PDB entry 9CTP | electron microscopy, 3.62 A resolution | chains C and D of the 7 polymer chains in the assembly

== Chain C ==
Name: Gamma-aminobutyric acid receptor subunit beta-2
Organism: Homo sapiens
Reference sequence: P47870 (GBRB2_HUMAN); residues 2-488 here correspond to UniProt positions 26-512 (UniProt number = residue number + 24)
Chain sequence (487 residues; numbered 2 to 488; the number before each row is that of its first residue):
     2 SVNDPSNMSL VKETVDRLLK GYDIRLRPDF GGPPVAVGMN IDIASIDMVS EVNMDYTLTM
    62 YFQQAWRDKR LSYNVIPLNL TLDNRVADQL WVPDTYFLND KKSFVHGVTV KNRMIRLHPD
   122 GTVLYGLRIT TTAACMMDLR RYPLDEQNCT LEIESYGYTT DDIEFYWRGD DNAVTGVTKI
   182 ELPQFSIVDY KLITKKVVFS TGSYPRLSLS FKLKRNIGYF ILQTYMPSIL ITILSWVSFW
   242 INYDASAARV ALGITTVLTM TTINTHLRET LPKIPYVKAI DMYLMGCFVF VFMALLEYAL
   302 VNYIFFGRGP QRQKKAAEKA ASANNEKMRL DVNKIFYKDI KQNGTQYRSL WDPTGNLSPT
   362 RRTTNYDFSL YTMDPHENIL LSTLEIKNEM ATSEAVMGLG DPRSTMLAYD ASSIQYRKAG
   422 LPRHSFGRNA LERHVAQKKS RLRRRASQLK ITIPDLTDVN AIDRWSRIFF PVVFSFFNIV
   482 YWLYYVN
Unresolved in the structure: 2-6, 309-458, 488
Disulfides: Cys-136/Cys-150
Covalently attached groups: N-acetylglucosamine (NAG) linked to Asn-80; glycan linked to Asn-149
UniProt features mapped onto this chain:
  - binding site (histamine): Tyr-97, Ser-156, Tyr-157, Thr-202
  - binding site (4-aminobutanoate): Tyr-157, Thr-202
  - modified residue: Tyr-417 (Phosphotyrosine)
  - glycosylation (N-linked (GlcNAc...) asparagine): Asn-8, Asn-80, Asn-149

== Chain D ==
Name: Gamma-aminobutyric acid receptor subunit alpha-3
Organism: Homo sapiens
Reference sequence: P34903 (GBRA3_HUMAN); residues 1-464 here correspond to UniProt positions 29-492 (UniProt number = residue number + 28)
Chain sequence (464 residues; each row starts with the number of its first residue):
     1 QGESRRQEPG DFVKQDIGGL SPKHAPDIPD DSTDNITIFT RILDRLLDGY DNRLRPGLGD
    61 AVTEVKTDIY VTSFGPVSDT DMEYTIDVFF RQTWHDERLK FDGPMKILPL NNLLASKIWT
   121 PDTFFHNGKK SVAHNMTTPN KLLRLVDNGT LLYTMRLTIH AECPMHLEDF PMDVHACPLK
   181 FGSYAYTTAE VVYSWTLGKN KSVEVAQDGS RLNQYDLLGH VVGTEIIRSS TGEYVVMTTH
   241 FHLKRKIGYF VIQTYLPCIM TVILSQVSFW LNRESVPART VFGVTTVLTM TTLSISARNS
   301 LPKVAYATAM DWFIAVCYAF VFSALIEFAT VNYFTKRSWA WEGKKVPEAL EMKKKTPAAP
   361 AKKTSTTFNI VGTTYPINLA KDTEFSTISK GAAPSASSTP TIIASPKATY VQDSPTETKT
   421 YNSVSKVDKI SRIIFPVLFA IFNLVYWATY VNRESAIKGM IRKQ
Unresolved in the structure: 1-35, 335-424, 452-464
Disulfides: Cys-163/Cys-177
Covalently attached groups: N-acetylglucosamine (NAG) linked to Asn-135
Small-molecule neighbours: PIO ([(2R)-2-octanoyloxy-3-[oxidanyl-[(1R,2R,3S,4R,5R,6S)-2,3,6-tris(oxidanyl)-4,5-diphosphonooxy-cyclohexyl]oxy-phosphoryl]oxy-propyl] octanoate): Thr-330, Phe-334, Ser-425, Lys-426, Val-427, Ile-430
UniProt features mapped onto this chain:
  - binding site (4-aminobutanoate): Arg-91, Thr-154
  - modified residue: Ser-398 (Phosphoserine), Thr-399 (Phosphothreonine), Ser-405 (Phosphoserine), Ser-414 (Phosphoserine)
  - glycosylation (N-linked (GlcNAc...) asparagine): Asn-35, Asn-135, Asn-148, Asn-200

== How chain C and chain D interact ==
Pairs across the interface (73; chain C residue first):
  Asp-24(C) / Thr-40(D)  hydrogen bond
  Ile-25(C) / Asn-111(D)
  Arg-26(C) / Asp-44(D)  salt bridge
  Arg-26(C) / Asn-111(D)
  Leu-27(C) / Ile-36(D)
  Leu-27(C) / Thr-40(D)
  Arg-28(C) / Ile-36(D)
  Phe-31(C) / Phe-39(D)  hydrophobic
  Met-55(C) / Asn-213(D)
  Pro-94(C) / Thr-137(D)
  Pro-94(C) / Thr-138(D)
  Asp-95(C) / Thr-138(D)  hydrogen bond
  Thr-96(C) / Met-136(D)
  Thr-96(C) / Thr-137(D)  hydrogen bond (backbone-backbone)
  Tyr-97(C) / Met-136(D)
  Tyr-97(C) / Asn-140(D)
  Phe-98(C) / Arg-156(D)
  Leu-99(C) / Phe-89(D)  hydrophobic
  Asp-101(C) / His-134(D)
  Asp-101(C) / Arg-156(D)  salt bridge
  Lys-102(C) / His-134(D)
  Ser-104(C) / Met-136(D)
  Val-106(C) / Met-136(D)  hydrophobic
  Ile-130(C) / Met-136(D)  hydrophobic
  Ala-135(C) / Arg-211(D)
  Met-137(C) / Ser-210(D)
  Tyr-157(C) / Phe-89(D)
  Tyr-157(C) / Asn-140(D)
  Tyr-157(C) / Lys-141(D)
  Tyr-157(C) / Leu-142(D)
  Tyr-157(C) / Thr-154(D)
  Tyr-157(C) / Met-155(D)
  Tyr-157(C) / Arg-156(D)  hydrogen bond (side chain-backbone)
  Gly-158(C) / Pro-109(D)
  Gly-158(C) / Arg-144(D)  hydrogen bond (backbone-side chain)
  Tyr-159(C) / Pro-109(D)
  Tyr-159(C) / Asn-111(D)
  Thr-160(C) / Arg-144(D)
  Asp-163(C) / Pro-109(D)
  Phe-200(C) / Tyr-70(D)  hydrophobic
  Ser-201(C) / Arg-91(D)
  Thr-202(C) / Arg-144(D)  hydrogen bond
  Thr-202(C) / Leu-152(D)
  Tyr-205(C) / Leu-142(D)
  Tyr-205(C) / Arg-144(D)  hydrogen bond
  Ser-247(C) / Ser-275(D)  hydrogen bond
  Val-251(C) / Ala-278(D)
  Ile-255(C) / Leu-264(D)  hydrophobic
  Ile-255(C) / Phe-282(D)
  Ile-255(C) / Thr-285(D)
  Leu-259(C) / Thr-285(D)
  Leu-259(C) / Thr-289(D)
  Arg-269(C) / Tyr-249(D)
  Arg-269(C) / Ile-252(D)
  Arg-269(C) / Gln-253(D)
  Lys-274(C) / Asn-213(D)
  Lys-274(C) / Gln-214(D)
  Lys-274(C) / Tyr-249(D)
  Lys-274(C) / Ser-300(D)  hydrogen bond
  Ile-275(C) / Asn-213(D)
  Ile-275(C) / Tyr-249(D)
  Pro-276(C) / Asn-213(D)
  Pro-276(C) / Lys-246(D)
  Pro-276(C) / Gly-248(D)
  Pro-276(C) / Tyr-249(D)
  Phe-289(C) / Met-260(D)  hydrophobic
  Phe-293(C) / Leu-264(D)  hydrophobic
  Leu-296(C) / Leu-264(D)  hydrophobic
  Leu-297(C) / Val-267(D)  hydrophobic
  Ala-300(C) / Val-267(D)  hydrophobic
  Asn-303(C) / Asn-272(D)
  Tyr-304(C) / Trp-270(D)  hydrophobic
  Phe-307(C) / Asn-272(D)
Interface residues without a listed pair, chain C (56 interface residues in all): Gly-32, Phe-63, Arg-71, Val-93, Asn-100, Phe-105, Val-258, Asn-265, Pro-273, Met-286, Tyr-299
Interface residues without a listed pair, chain D (50 interface residues in all): Leu-43, Leu-108, Leu-110, Leu-114, Pro-139, Ile-263, Leu-271, Val-281, Arg-432

== Summary ==
Chain C and chain D form an interface of 56 and 50 residues respectively; the contacts include 9 hydrogen
bonds and 2 salt bridges. Polar pairs include Arg-26(C)/Asp-44(D), Asp-101(C)/Arg-156(D) and
Asp-24(C)/Thr-40(D). Bound to chain D: compound PIO. Covalently linked N-acetylglucosamine: at Asn-80(C).
Chain C is Gamma-aminobutyric acid receptor subunit beta-2 and chain D is Gamma-aminobutyric acid receptor
subunit alpha-3, both from Homo sapiens; the structure, Native human GABAA receptor of
beta2-alpha1-beta2-alpha3-gamma2 assembly, was determined by electron microscopy together with 9CRS, 9CRV,
9CSB, 9CT0, 9CTJ, 9CTV and 6 further entries from the same study.
